PDB entry 3OV8 | X-ray diffraction, 1.85 A resolution | chain A

[Chain A]
Name: Protein AF_1382
Organism: Archaeoglobus fulgidus
UniProt: O28889 (Y1382_ARCFU); residues 1-95 here = UniProt positions 1-95
Chain sequence (95 residues; row label = number of the first residue in the row):
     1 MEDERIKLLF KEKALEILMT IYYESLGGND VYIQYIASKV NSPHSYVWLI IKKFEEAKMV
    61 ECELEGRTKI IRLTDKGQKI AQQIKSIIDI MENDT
Not modelled in the structure: 1-3, 95
Reported in the primary citation:
  - binding site for acetate ion: F10, E12, K13
  - binding site for chloride ion: D30
  - self-association interface (contacts with another copy of this molecule); pairs are residue here / residue on that copy: K7-K11 (hydrogen bond), L9-K11, K76-D94 (salt bridge)
  - contacts within the chain: Q83-S86 (hydrogen bond)

[Overview]
The paper reports a binding site for acetate ion at F10, E12 and K13; a binding site for chloride ion at D30.
Chain A is Protein AF_1382 (Archaeoglobus fulgidus); the structure, Crystal structure of AF1382 from
Archaeoglobus fulgidus, High resolution, was determined by X-ray diffraction, deposited together with 3O3K.
